PDB entry 7Q92 | X-ray diffraction, 2.18 A resolution | chains A and B

# Chain A (and B)
Molecule: NADQ transcription factor
Source organism: Agrobacterium fabrum (strain C58 / ATCC 33970)
Notes: chain B of this document is another copy of the same molecule, construct and numbering; everything in this record applies to it too
Reference sequence: A9CG24 (A9CG24_AGRFC); residues 38-336 here correspond to UniProt positions 2-300 (UniProt number = residue number - 36)
Sequence (336 residues; row label = number of the first residue in the row):
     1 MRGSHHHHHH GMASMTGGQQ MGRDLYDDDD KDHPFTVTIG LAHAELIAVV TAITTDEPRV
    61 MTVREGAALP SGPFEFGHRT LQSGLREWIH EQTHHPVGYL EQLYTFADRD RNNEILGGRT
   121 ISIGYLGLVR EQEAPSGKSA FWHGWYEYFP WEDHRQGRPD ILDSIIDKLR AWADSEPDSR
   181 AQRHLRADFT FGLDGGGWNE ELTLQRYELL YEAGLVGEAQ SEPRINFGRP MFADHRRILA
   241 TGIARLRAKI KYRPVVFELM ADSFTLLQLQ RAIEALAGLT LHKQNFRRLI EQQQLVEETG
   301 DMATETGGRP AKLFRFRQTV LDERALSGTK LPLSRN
Not modelled in the structure: 1-38, 136-137, 329-336 (chain B: 1-25, 111-116, 133-141, 303-310)
Modified residues: Mse1, Mse12, Mse15, Mse21 (selenomethionine); Mse61, Mse231, Mse260, Mse302 (selenomethionine; parent Met)
Sequence notes: initiating methionine (1); expression tag (2-37)
Metal / ion sites: K+ site 1: Gly40 (shared with Ala44(B), Glu45(B) of chain B); K+ site 2: Asp110, Asn113; Na+: Glu152, Thr203
Small-molecule neighbours: ATP (adenosine-5'-triphosphate): Arg109, Arg186, Tyr207, Glu208, Tyr211, Glu212, Asp234, Arg237
What the authors report for this chain:
  - binding site for ATP: Arg109, Arg186, Tyr211, Arg237, Gly328, Thr329, Lys330

# Interface between chain A and chain B
Residue-residue contacts - 78 pairs, chain A then chain B:
  Ile39(A) with Glu75(B)
  Gly40(A) with Ala42(B); His43(B); Ala44(B), hydrogen bond (backbone-backbone); Pro73(B); Phe74(B)
  Leu41(A) with Ala42(B); His43(B)
  Ala42(A) with Leu41(B); Ala42(B), hydrogen bond (backbone-backbone); Ala44(B), hydrophobic
  His43(A) with Ile39(B); Gly40(B), hydrogen bond (side chain-backbone); Leu41(B)
  Ala44(A) with Ile121(B), hydrophobic
  Phe74(A) with Ala107(B), hydrophobic; Gly117(B); Ile121(B), hydrophobic
  Phe76(A) with Gly117(B); Gly118(B); Arg119(B)
  His78(A) with Gly117(B)
  Arg79(A) with Gly117(B)
  Leu81(A) with Thr105(B); Phe106(B); Ala107(B), hydrophobic
  Glu101(A) with Ser334(B); Arg335(B)
  Gln102(A) with Tyr104(B); Thr105(B), hydrogen bond (side chain-backbone); Asn336(B)
  Leu103(A) with Asn336(B)
  Tyr104(A) with Gln102(B); Lys330(B); Leu331(B), hydrogen bond (side chain-backbone); Leu333(B)
  Thr105(A) with Leu81(B); Gln102(B), hydrogen bond (backbone-side chain); Thr105(B), hydrogen bond; Ile123(B)
  Phe106(A) with Lys330(B)
  Ala107(A) with Phe74(B), hydrophobic; Leu81(B), hydrophobic
  Arg109(A) with Arg79(B); Thr80(B)
  Asn113(A) with Phe76(B)
  Glu114(A) with Phe76(B)
  Leu116(A) with Leu41(B)
  Gly117(A) with Leu41(B); Phe76(B)
  Gly118(A) with Phe76(B)
  Arg119(A) with Phe74(B); Glu75(B), hydrogen bond (side chain-backbone); Phe76(B), hydrogen bond (side chain-backbone); His78(B), hydrogen bond (side chain-backbone); Arg79(B)
  Ile123(A) with Thr105(B)
  Gln182(A) with Leu326(B)
  Leu185(A) with Leu326(B)
  Phe189(A) with Glu323(B); Leu326(B), hydrophobic; Ser327(B)
  Glu201(A) with Pro332(B)
  Leu204(A) with Lys330(B)
  Gln205(A) with Ser327(B); Lys330(B), hydrogen bond (side chain-backbone)
  Glu208(A) with Lys330(B), salt bridge
  Arg245(A) with Leu333(B), hydrogen bond (side chain-backbone); Arg335(B); Asn336(B), hydrogen bond (side chain-backbone)
  Ala248(A) with Leu333(B)
  Lys249(A) with Ser334(B)
  Tyr252(A) with Ser334(B)
  Glu323(A) with Phe189(B)
  Leu326(A) with Leu185(B); Arg186(B); Phe189(B)
  Ser327(A) with Gln205(B)
Also at the interface, not in a pair above, chain A (47 interface residues in all): Glu75, Asp108, Ile121, Tyr125, Arg186, Leu202, Arg237
Also at the interface, not in a pair above, chain B (39 interface residues in all): Arg245

# Overview
47 residues of chain A and 39 residues of chain B are in contact; the contacts include 13 hydrogen bonds and 1
salt bridge. Among the polar pairs are Glu208(A)-Lys330(B), His43(A)-Gly40(B) and Gln102(A)-Thr105(B). Bound
to chain A: ATP. The paper reports a binding site for ATP at Arg109(A), Arg186(A) and Tyr211(A) among others.
Both chains are NADQ transcription factor (Agrobacterium fabrum (strain C58 / ATCC 33970)). Entry 7Q92
(Crystal Structure of Agrobacterium tumefaciens NADQ, ATP complex) was determined by X-ray diffraction,
deposited together with 7Q93, 7Q91 and 7Q94.
